PDB entry 6O7T | electron microscopy, 3.20 A resolution | chains n and o of the 15 polymer chains in the assembly

== Chain n ==
Molecule: V-type proton ATPase subunit c
Organism: Saccharomyces cerevisiae
Reference sequence: P25515 (VATL1_YEAST); residue numbers follow UniProt; this construct covers 1-160
Sequence (160 residues; each row starts with the number of its first residue):
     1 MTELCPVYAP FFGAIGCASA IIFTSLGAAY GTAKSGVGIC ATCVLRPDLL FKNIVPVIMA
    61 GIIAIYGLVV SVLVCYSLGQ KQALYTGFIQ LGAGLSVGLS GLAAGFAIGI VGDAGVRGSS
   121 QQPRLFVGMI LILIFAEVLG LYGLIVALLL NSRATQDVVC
Unresolved in the structure: 1, 160
Curated features (UniProtKB/Swiss-Prot):
  - site: E137 (Essential for proton translocation)
  - mutagenesis: E137 (E137D: Partial inactivation; E137Q/V/K: Inactivation)

== Chain o ==
Molecule: V-type proton ATPase subunit c'
Organism: Saccharomyces cerevisiae
Reference sequence: P32842 (VATL2_YEAST); residue numbers follow UniProt; this construct covers 1-164
Sequence (164 residues; row label = number of the first residue in the row):
     1 MSTQLASNIY APLYAPFFGF AGCAAAMVLS CLGAAIGTAK SGIGIAGIGT FKPELIMKSL
    61 IPVVMSGILA IYGLVVAVLI AGNLSPTEDY TLFNGFMHLS CGLCVGFACL SSGYAIGMVG
   121 DVGVRKYMHQ PRLFVGIVLI LIFSEVLGLY GMIVALILNT RGSE
Unresolved in the structure: 1-6, 163-164
Curated features (UniProtKB/Swiss-Prot):
  - site: E145 (Essential for proton translocation)
  - mutagenesis: E145 (E145D: Partial inactivation; E145L/Q: Inactivation)

== How chain n and chain o interact ==
Pairs across the interface (49; chain n residue first):
  V7(n) - I9(o)
  V7(n) - Y10(o)  hydrophobic
  V7(n) - L92(o)  hydrophobic
  P10(n) - F93(o)  hydrophobic
  P10(n) - F96(o)
  F11(n) - F96(o)
  A14(n) - F96(o)
  A14(n) - S100(o)
  A18(n) - S100(o)
  A18(n) - L103(o)  hydrophobic
  A18(n) - C104(o)  hydrophobic
  I21(n) - C104(o)  hydrophobic
  I21(n) - A108(o)  hydrophobic
  I21(n) - V154(o)  hydrophobic
  I22(n) - L103(o)
  I22(n) - F107(o)  hydrophobic
  S25(n) - F107(o)
  S25(n) - A108(o)
  S25(n) - S111(o)  hydrogen bond
  L26(n) - S111(o)  hydrogen bond (backbone-side chain)
  A28(n) - L147(o)  hydrophobic
  A29(n) - S111(o)
  A29(n) - A115(o)  hydrophobic
  A29(n) - L147(o)
  T32(n) - V119(o)
  T32(n) - S144(o)
  A33(n) - Y114(o)  hydrophobic
  A33(n) - M118(o)  hydrophobic
  C40(n) - K126(o)  hydrogen bond (backbone-side chain)
  A41(n) - K126(o)
  V44(n) - Q130(o)  hydrogen bond (backbone-side chain)
  P47(n) - Q130(o)
  P47(n) - R132(o)
  L50(n) - G136(o)
  I54(n) - L139(o)  hydrophobic
  I58(n) - F143(o)  hydrophobic
  A64(n) - L147(o)  hydrophobic
  A64(n) - Y150(o)  hydrophobic
  I65(n) - Y150(o)
  L68(n) - Y150(o)  hydrophobic
  S71(n) - V154(o)
  C75(n) - I157(o)  hydrophobic
  C75(n) - L158(o)  hydrophobic
  L78(n) - M97(o)  hydrophobic
  G79(n) - F93(o)
  Q80(n) - Y10(o)
  Q80(n) - T91(o)
  Q80(n) - F93(o)
  K81(n) - Y10(o)
Other interface residues (no listed pair), chain n (34 interface residues in all): Y8, I15, C17, V37, V57
Other interface residues (no listed pair), chain o (34 interface residues in all): V122, V135, I140, G151, R161

== In short ==
Chain n and chain o each contribute 34 residues to their interface, with 4 hydrogen bonds. Polar contacts
include S25(n)-S111(o), L26(n)-S111(o) and C40(n)-K126(o). Curated annotation (UniProt) lists one mutagenesis
site on chain n; one mutagenesis site on chain o.
Here chain n is V-type proton ATPase subunit c and chain o is V-type proton ATPase subunit c', both from
Saccharomyces cerevisiae. Entry 6O7T (Saccharomyces cerevisiae V-ATPase Vph1-VO) was determined by electron
microscopy, deposited together with 6O7U, 6O7V, 6O7W and 6O7X.
